Entry 1H8T (X-ray diffraction, 2.90 A resolution); this record covers chains A and B of the 4 polymer chains in the assembly.

[Chain A]
Name: Echovirus 11 coat protein VP1
Organism: Echovirus 11
UniProtKB: P29813 (POLG_EC11G); residues 1-292 here correspond to UniProt positions 570-861 (UniProt number = residue number + 569)
Sequence (292 residues; each row starts with the number of its first residue):
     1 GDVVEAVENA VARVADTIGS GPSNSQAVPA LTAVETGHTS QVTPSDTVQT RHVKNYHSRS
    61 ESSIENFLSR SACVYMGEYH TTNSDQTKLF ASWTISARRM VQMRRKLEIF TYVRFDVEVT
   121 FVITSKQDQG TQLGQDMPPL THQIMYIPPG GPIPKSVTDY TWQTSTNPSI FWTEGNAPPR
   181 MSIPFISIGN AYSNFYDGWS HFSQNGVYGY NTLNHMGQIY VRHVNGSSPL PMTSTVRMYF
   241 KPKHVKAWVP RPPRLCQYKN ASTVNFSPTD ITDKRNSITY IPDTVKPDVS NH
Not modelled in the structure: 291-292
Differences from the reference sequence: conflict Val48 (Met617 in P29813), Glu78 (Gly648 in P29813), Ser84 (Thr653 in P29813), Thr131 (Ser700 in P29813), Gln132 (Arg701 in P29813), Thr161 (Ala730 in P29813), Ser267 (Thr836 in P29813), Asp270 (Asn839 in P29813), Ile271 (Val840 in P29813), Asn276 (Thr845 in P29813), Thr279 (Asn848 in P29813), Asp283 (Glu852 in P29813), Val289 (Leu858 in P29813), His292 (Tyr861 in P29813)
Small-molecule neighbours: 12-amino-dodecanoic acid (DOA): Ile95, Leu107, Val113, Phe115, Val117, Val119, Tyr146, Met181, Ile183, Ile186, Tyr192, Asn194, Tyr210, Met216, Ile219, Met238, Phe240

[Chain B]
Name: Echovirus 11 coat protein VP2
Organism: Echovirus 11
UniProtKB: P29813 (POLG_EC11G); residues 1001-1262 here correspond to UniProt positions 70-331 (UniProt number = residue number - 931)
Sequence (262 residues; numbered 1001 to 1262; the number before each row is that of its first residue):
  1001 SPSAEECGYS DRVRSITLGN STITTQESAN VVVGYGRWPE YLRDDEATAE DQPTQPDVAT
  1061 CRFYTLESVT WEKDSPGWWW KFPDALKDMG LFGQNMYYHY LGRAGYTIHV QCNASKFHQG
  1121 CLLVVCVPEA EMGCSTVDGT VNEHGLSEGE TAKKFSATGT NGTNTVQSIV TNAGMGVGVG
  1181 NLTIFPHQWI NLRTNNCATI VMPYINNVPM DNMFRHHNFT LMIIPFVPLN YSSDFSTYVP
  1241 ITVTVAPMCA EYNGLRLSTA LQ
Not modelled in the structure: 1001-1009
Differences from the reference sequence: conflict Arg1043 (Lys112 in P29813), Asp1045 (Asn114 in P29813), Lys1073 (Arg142 in P29813), Ile1108 (Leu177 in P29813), Thr1136 (Gln205 in P29813), Ala1157 (Ser226 in P29813), Gly1159 (Ser228 in P29813), Ser1168 (Thr237 in P29813), Phe1185 (Tyr254 in P29813), Asn1230 (Asp299 in P29813), Phe1235 (Ser304 in P29813), Ala1260 (Ser329 in P29813)
Swiss-Prot annotation at these positions:
  - site: Gln1262 (Cleavage)

[Interface between chain A and chain B]
Pairs across the interface - 96 pairs, chain A then chain B:
  Val34(A) - Trp1189(B)
  Glu35(A) - Gln1188(B)
  Glu35(A) - Trp1189(B)  hydrogen bond (backbone-backbone)
  Glu35(A) - Asn1191(B)  hydrogen bond
  Glu35(A) - Thr1194(B)  hydrogen bond
  Glu35(A) - Asn1195(B)
  Thr36(A) - Ala1029(B)
  Thr36(A) - Val1032(B)
  Thr36(A) - Gln1188(B)  hydrogen bond (backbone-side chain)
  Gly37(A) - His1187(B)
  Thr111(A) - Glu1129(B)
  Tyr112(A) - Glu1129(B)  hydrogen bond
  Tyr112(A) - Ile1205(B)
  Tyr112(A) - Asn1206(B)
  Tyr112(A) - Asn1207(B)
  Gly189(A) - Asn1207(B)
  Asn190(A) - Asn1207(B)  hydrogen bond (backbone-backbone)
  Asn190(A) - Val1208(B)
  Asn190(A) - Pro1209(B)
  Ala191(A) - Asn1207(B)  hydrogen bond (backbone-side chain)
  Ser193(A) - Asn1207(B)
  Phe195(A) - Glu1129(B)
  Phe195(A) - Glu1131(B)
  Tyr196(A) - Glu1129(B)
  Tyr196(A) - Glu1131(B)  hydrogen bond (backbone-side chain)
  Tyr196(A) - Arg1215(B)
  Tyr196(A) - His1216(B)
  Asp197(A) - Lys1081(B)  salt bridge
  Asp197(A) - Glu1129(B)  hydrogen bond (backbone-side chain)
  Asp197(A) - Ala1130(B)
  Asp197(A) - Glu1131(B)
  Asp197(A) - His1216(B)
  Asp197(A) - His1217(B)  hydrogen bond (backbone-backbone)
  Asp197(A) - Thr1220(B)  hydrogen bond
  Gly198(A) - Arg1215(B)
  Trp199(A) - Val1141(B)
  Trp199(A) - Asn1142(B)
  Trp199(A) - Glu1143(B)  hydrogen bond
  Trp199(A) - Leu1146(B)  hydrophobic
  Trp199(A) - Arg1215(B)  hydrogen bond (backbone-backbone)
  Ser200(A) - Arg1215(B)  hydrogen bond (backbone-side chain)
  His201(A) - Arg1215(B)
  Phe202(A) - Asn1212(B)
  Phe202(A) - Phe1214(B)
  Phe202(A) - Arg1215(B)
  Gln204(A) - Asp1084(B)
  Gln204(A) - Glu1143(B)
  Gln204(A) - Phe1214(B)
  Tyr208(A) - Glu1131(B)
  Tyr208(A) - Met1132(B)  hydrogen bond (side chain-backbone)
  Tyr208(A) - Val1141(B)  hydrophobic
  Tyr208(A) - Leu1146(B)  hydrophobic
  Gly209(A) - Glu1131(B)
  Tyr210(A) - Glu1131(B)  hydrogen bond (backbone-side chain)
  Val249(A) - Tyr1035(B)
  Pro250(A) - Ile1184(B)  hydrophobic
  Pro250(A) - Phe1185(B)
  Arg251(A) - Pro1128(B)  hydrogen bond (side chain-backbone)
  Arg251(A) - Glu1129(B)  hydrogen bond (side chain-backbone)
  Arg251(A) - Phe1185(B)
  Pro252(A) - Val1177(B)  hydrophobic
  Pro252(A) - Asn1181(B)
  Pro252(A) - Ile1184(B)
  Pro252(A) - Phe1185(B)
  Pro253(A) - Val1177(B)
  Arg254(A) - Gly1176(B)
  Leu255(A) - Asn1172(B)
  Leu255(A) - Gly1176(B)  hydrogen bond (backbone-backbone)
  Leu255(A) - Val1177(B)  hydrophobic
  Leu255(A) - Gly1178(B)
  Cys256(A) - Asn1172(B)
  Cys256(A) - Gly1176(B)  hydrogen bond (backbone-backbone)
  Lys259(A) - Val1137(B)
  Asn260(A) - Val1137(B)
  Val264(A) - Glu1131(B)
  Val264(A) - Met1132(B)
  Val264(A) - Gly1133(B)
  Asn265(A) - Gly1133(B)
  Asn265(A) - Cys1134(B)  hydrogen bond (side chain-backbone)
  Asn265(A) - Thr1136(B)
  Asn265(A) - Val1137(B)  hydrogen bond (side chain-backbone)
  Asn265(A) - Gly1139(B)  hydrogen bond (side chain-backbone)
  Phe266(A) - Cys1134(B)
  Phe266(A) - Val1137(B)
  Phe266(A) - Gln1167(B)
  Phe266(A) - Asn1172(B)
  Phe266(A) - Gly1174(B)
  Phe266(A) - Met1175(B)
  Phe266(A) - Gly1176(B)
  Ser267(A) - Val1137(B)
  Pro268(A) - Gln1167(B)
  Pro268(A) - Ile1169(B)  hydrophobic
  Pro268(A) - Asn1172(B)
  Thr269(A) - Asn1172(B)
  Ile271(A) - Thr1171(B)
  Ile271(A) - Gly1178(B)
Other interface residues (no listed pair), chain A (40 interface residues in all): Tyr192
Other interface residues (no listed pair), chain B (53 interface residues in all): Asn1030, Tyr1100, Asp1138, Gly1159, Val1179

[In short]
Chain A and chain B form an interface of 40 and 53 residues respectively, with 23 hydrogen bonds and 1 salt
bridge. Among the polar pairs are Asp197(A)-Lys1081(B), Glu35(A)-Asn1191(B) and Glu35(A)-Thr1194(B). Chain A
binds 12-amino-dodecanoic acid.
Chain A is Echovirus 11 coat protein VP1 and chain B is Echovirus 11 coat protein VP2, both from Echovirus 11;
the structure, Echovirus 11, was determined by X-ray diffraction.
